PDB entry 6QWL | electron microscopy, 4.10 A resolution (low resolution: residue-level contacts below are approximate; hydrogen-bond / salt-bridge calls are withheld) | chains E and T of the 5 polymer chains in the assembly

# Chain E
Name: Polymerase acidic protein
From: Influenza B virus (strain B/Panama/45/1990)
Notes: EC 3.1.-.-
UniProt: O36432 (PA_INBP9); residues 1-726 here = UniProt positions 1-726
Sequence (726 residues; each row starts with the number of its first residue):
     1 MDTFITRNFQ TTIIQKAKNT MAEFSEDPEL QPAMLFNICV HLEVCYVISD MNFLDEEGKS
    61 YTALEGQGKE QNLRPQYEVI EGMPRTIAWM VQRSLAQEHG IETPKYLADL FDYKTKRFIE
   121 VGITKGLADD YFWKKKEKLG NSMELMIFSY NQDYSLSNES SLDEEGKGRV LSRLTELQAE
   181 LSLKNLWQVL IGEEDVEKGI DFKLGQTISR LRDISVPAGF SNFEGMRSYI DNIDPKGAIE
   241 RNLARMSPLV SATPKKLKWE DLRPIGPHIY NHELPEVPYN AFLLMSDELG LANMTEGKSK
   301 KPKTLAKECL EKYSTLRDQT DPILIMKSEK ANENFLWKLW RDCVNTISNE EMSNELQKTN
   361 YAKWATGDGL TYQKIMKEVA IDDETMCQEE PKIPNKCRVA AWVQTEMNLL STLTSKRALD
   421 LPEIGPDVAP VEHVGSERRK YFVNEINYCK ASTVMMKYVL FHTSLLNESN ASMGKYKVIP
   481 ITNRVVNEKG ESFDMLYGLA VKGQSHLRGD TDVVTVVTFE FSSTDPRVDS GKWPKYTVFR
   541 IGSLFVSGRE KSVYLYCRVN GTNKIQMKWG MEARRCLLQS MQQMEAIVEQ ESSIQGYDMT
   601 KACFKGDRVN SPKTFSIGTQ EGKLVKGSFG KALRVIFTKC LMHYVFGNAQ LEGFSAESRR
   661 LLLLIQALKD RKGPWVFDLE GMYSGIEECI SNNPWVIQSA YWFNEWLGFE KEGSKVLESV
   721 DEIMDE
Disordered / not traced: 1-205, 717-726
Curated features (UniProtKB/Swiss-Prot):
  - motif: Lys125 to Gly140 (Nuclear localization signal 1 (NLS1)), Leu183 to Ala244 (Nuclear localization signal 2 (NLS2))
  - binding site (Mn(2+)): His41, Glu81, Asp109, Glu120, Val121

# Chain T
Molecule: 3' cRNA
Sequence (15 nucleotides; each row starts with the number of its first residue):
     1 GGCCUUGUUU CUACU
Disordered / not traced: 13-15

# Interface between chain E and chain T
Pairs across the interface (16):
  Ser299(E) - U10(T)
  Ser299(E) - C11(T)
  Ser299(E) - U12(T)
  Lys300(E) - U10(T)
  Lys300(E) - C11(T)
  Lys301(E) - U8(T)
  Lys301(E) - U10(T)
  Asp420(E) - C11(T)
  Asp420(E) - U12(T)
  Thr463(E) - C11(T)
  Asn467(E) - U9(T)
  Glu468(E) - U9(T)
  Ala471(E) - U9(T)
  Arg484(E) - U12(T)
  Val486(E) - U12(T)
  His506(E) - C4(T)
Also at the interface, not in a pair above, chain E (14 interface residues in all): Ser353, Val459, Arg574

# In short
14 residues of chain E and 6 residues of chain T are in contact. UniProt lists 5 Mn2+-binding residues on
chain E.
Here chain E is Polymerase acidic protein (Influenza B virus (strain B/Panama/45/1990)) and chain T is 3'
cRNA. Entry 6QWL (Influenza B virus (B/Panama/45) polymerase Hetermotrimer in complex with 3'5' cRNA promoter)
was determined by electron microscopy.
